PDB entry 6JQN | electron microscopy, 3.10 A resolution | chains C and D of the 6 polymer chains in the assembly

# Chain C (and D)
Molecule: Bifunctional protein PaaZ
Source organism: Escherichia coli K-12
Notes: EC 3.3.2.12; chain D of this document is another copy of the same molecule, construct and numbering; everything in this record applies to it too
UniProt: P77455 (PAAZ_ECOLI); residues 2-681 here = UniProt positions 2-681
Amino-acid sequence (688 residues; numbered -6 to 681; the number before each row is that of its first residue; numbers below 1 keep their minus sign (Met-6 is residue -6)):
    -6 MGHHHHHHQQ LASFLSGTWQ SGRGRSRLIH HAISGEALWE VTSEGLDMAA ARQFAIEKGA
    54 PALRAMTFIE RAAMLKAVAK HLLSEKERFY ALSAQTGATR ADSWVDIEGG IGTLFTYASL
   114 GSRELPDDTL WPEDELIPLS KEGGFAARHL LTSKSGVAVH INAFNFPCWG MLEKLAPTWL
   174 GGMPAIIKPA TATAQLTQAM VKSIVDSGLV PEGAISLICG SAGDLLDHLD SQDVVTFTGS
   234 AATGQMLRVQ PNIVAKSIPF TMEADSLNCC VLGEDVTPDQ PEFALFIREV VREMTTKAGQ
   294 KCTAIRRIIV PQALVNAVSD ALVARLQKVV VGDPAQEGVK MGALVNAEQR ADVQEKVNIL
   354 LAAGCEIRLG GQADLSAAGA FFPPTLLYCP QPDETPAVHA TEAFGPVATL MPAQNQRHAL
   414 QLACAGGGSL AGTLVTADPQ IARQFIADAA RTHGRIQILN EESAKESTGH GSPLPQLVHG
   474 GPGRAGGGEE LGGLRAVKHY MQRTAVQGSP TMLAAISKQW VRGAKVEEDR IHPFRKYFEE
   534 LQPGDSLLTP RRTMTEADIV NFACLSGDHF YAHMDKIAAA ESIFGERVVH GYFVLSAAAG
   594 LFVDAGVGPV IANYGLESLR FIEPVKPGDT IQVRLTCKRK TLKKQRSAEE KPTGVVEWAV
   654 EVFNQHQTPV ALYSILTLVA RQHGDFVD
Not modelled in the structure: -6 to 1, 680-681
Construct notes: initiating methionine (-6); expression tag (-5 to 1)
Small-molecule neighbours:
  - octanoyl-coenzyme A (CO8), molecule 1: Arg116, Phe527, Ala592, Phe595, Val596, Val603, Ile604, Ala605, Asn606, Tyr607, Lys636, Ile668, Thr670, Leu671
  - octanoyl-coenzyme A (CO8), molecule 2: Asp561, Phe563, His566, Ile576, Phe577, Val581, Val582, His583, Gly584, Tyr585, Arg613, Phe614, Ile615, Glu616, Pro617, Leu665
  - NADP (NAP; NADP nicotinamide-adenine-dinucleotide phosphate): Arg20, Ile154, Asn155, Ala156, Phe157, Asn158, Lys181, Pro182, Ala183, Thr184, Ala185, Phe230, Thr231, Gly232, Ser233, Thr236, Leu240, Glu256, Ala257, Asp258, Ser259, Cys295, Gln342, Glu395, Phe397, Leu423, His472, Ala478
From the paper describing this entry:
  - binding site for NADP: Ala257, Cys295, His472
  - binding site for octanoyl-coenzyme A: His566, Phe577, Tyr607, Arg613, Pro617, Lys636
  - catalytic residues: Glu256, Cys295, Asp561, His566 (citing earlier work)
  - mutagenesis - K69A, R613A, K636A: decreased growth
  - mutagenesis - C295A: abolished growth in response to PA as the sole carbon source
  - mutagenesis - K69A: unchanged stability

# Chain C / chain D interface
Contacting residue pairs (254):
  Arg57(C) with Arg444(D)
  Asp121(C) with Arg436(D), salt bridge
  Leu123(C) with Arg436(D); Ile439(D), hydrophobic
  Glu126(C) with Arg488(D), salt bridge
  Asp127(C) with Arg488(D), salt bridge
  Ile130(C) with Gln469(D); Leu470(D), hydrophobic
  Leu132(C) with Leu467(D), hydrophobic; Gln469(D); Leu470(D), hydrophobic
  Ser133(C) with Glu459(D)
  Lys134(C) with Glu459(D), hydrogen bond (backbone-side chain)
  Glu135(C) with Glu459(D), hydrogen bond (backbone-side chain)
  Gly137(C) with Glu455(D); Ser456(D)
  Phe138(C) with Ser456(D); Glu459(D); Ser460(D); Thr461(D)
  Ala140(C) with Leu470(D), hydrophobic
  His142(C) with Gln469(D); Leu470(D); Val471(D), hydrogen bond (side chain-backbone); Arg488(D)
  Thr145(C) with Ala443(D), hydrogen bond (side chain-backbone); Arg444(D)
  Ser146(C) with Arg444(D), hydrogen bond (backbone-side chain)
  Ser148(C) with Arg444(D)
  Ser224(C) with Gly476(D)
  Gln225(C) with Arg444(D), hydrogen bond (side chain-backbone); Thr445(D)
  Gln238(C) with Val247(D), hydrogen bond (side chain-backbone); Ala248(D), hydrogen bond (side chain-backbone); Ser250(D)
  Arg241(C) with Ile246(D); Val247(D); Ser250(D)
  Val242(C) with Val242(D), hydrophobic; Val247(D), hydrophobic
  Val247(C) with Gln238(D), hydrogen bond (backbone-side chain); Arg241(D); Val242(D), hydrophobic
  Ala248(C) with Gln238(D), hydrogen bond (backbone-side chain)
  Lys249(C) with Gly476(D)
  Ser250(C) with Gln238(D); Arg241(D); Met255(D); Gly476(D); Gly479(D)
  Met255(C) with Ser250(D)
  Gly420(C) with Ser224(D)
  Pro432(C) with Met505(D), hydrophobic; Ala508(D), hydrophobic
  Ala435(C) with Met505(D), hydrophobic
  Arg436(C) with Asp121(D), salt bridge; Leu123(D); Ala508(D); Ile509(D), hydrogen bond (side chain-backbone); Lys511(D)
  Ile439(C) with Leu123(D), hydrophobic; Ile509(D), hydrophobic
  Ala443(C) with Thr145(D), hydrogen bond (backbone-side chain); Gln495(D); Thr497(D), hydrogen bond (backbone-side chain)
  Arg444(C) with Arg57(D); Thr145(D); Ser146(D), hydrogen bond (side chain-backbone); Gln225(D), hydrogen bond (backbone-side chain); Gln495(D)
  Thr445(C) with Gln225(D)
  His446(C) with Thr497(D), hydrogen bond (backbone-side chain)
  Gly447(C) with Arg496(D); Thr497(D); Ala498(D), hydrogen bond (backbone-backbone)
  Arg448(C) with Ala498(D); Gln500(D)
  Ile449(C) with Thr497(D); Ala498(D), hydrogen bond (backbone-backbone); Val499(D); Gln500(D), hydrogen bond (backbone-backbone)
  Gln450(C) with Phe138(D); Gln500(D)
  Ile451(C) with Gln500(D), hydrogen bond (backbone-backbone); Gly501(D); Met505(D), hydrophobic; Ile509(D), hydrophobic
  Asn453(C) with Ser502(D), hydrogen bond; Met505(D)
  Glu455(C) with Thr504(D)
  Ser456(C) with Gly137(D); Phe138(D); Ser502(D)
  Glu459(C) with Ser133(D); Lys134(D), hydrogen bond (side chain-backbone); Glu135(D), hydrogen bond (side chain-backbone); Phe138(D)
  Ser460(C) with Phe138(D)
  Thr461(C) with Phe138(D)
  Leu467(C) with Leu132(D), hydrophobic; Gln500(D)
  Gln469(C) with Ile130(D); Leu132(D); His142(D)
  Leu470(C) with Ile130(D), hydrophobic; Leu132(D), hydrophobic; Ala140(D), hydrophobic; His142(D); Ala498(D), hydrophobic; Gln500(D)
  Val471(C) with His142(D), hydrogen bond (backbone-side chain); Arg496(D); Ala498(D)
  Pro475(C) with Gln495(D)
  Gly476(C) with Ser224(D); Lys249(D); Ser250(D)
  Gly479(C) with Ser250(D)
  Glu482(C) with Gln495(D); Arg496(D), salt bridge
  Arg488(C) with Glu126(D), salt bridge; Asp127(D), salt bridge; His142(D); Arg496(D)
  Gln495(C) with Ala443(D); Arg444(D); Pro475(D)
  Arg496(C) with Gly447(D); Val471(D); Glu482(D), salt bridge; Arg488(D)
  Thr497(C) with Ala443(D), hydrogen bond (side chain-backbone); His446(D), hydrogen bond (side chain-backbone); Gly447(D); Arg448(D); Ile449(D)
  Ala498(C) with Gly447(D), hydrogen bond (backbone-backbone); Arg448(D); Ile449(D), hydrogen bond (backbone-backbone); Leu470(D), hydrophobic; Val471(D)
  Val499(C) with Ile449(D)
  Gln500(C) with Arg448(D); Ile449(D), hydrogen bond (backbone-backbone); Gln450(D); Ile451(D), hydrogen bond (backbone-backbone); Gly462(D); Leu467(D); Leu470(D)
  Gly501(C) with Ile451(D)
  Ser502(C) with Asn453(D), hydrogen bond; Glu455(D)
  Thr504(C) with Glu455(D)
  Met505(C) with Thr429(D); Pro432(D), hydrophobic; Ala435(D), hydrophobic; Ile451(D), hydrophobic; Asn453(D)
  Ala508(C) with Pro432(D), hydrophobic; Arg436(D)
  Ile509(C) with Ala435(D); Arg436(D), hydrogen bond (backbone-side chain); Ile439(D), hydrophobic; Ile451(D), hydrophobic
  Lys511(C) with Arg436(D)
  Arg545(C) with Leu558(D), hydrogen bond (side chain-backbone); Ser559(D), hydrogen bond (side chain-backbone)
  Asn554(C) with Leu558(D)
  Phe555(C) with Leu558(D), hydrophobic; Ser589(D)
  Leu558(C) with Arg545(D), hydrogen bond (backbone-side chain); Asn554(D); Phe555(D), hydrophobic; Leu558(D), hydrophobic; Phe586(D), hydrophobic
  Ser559(C) with Arg545(D), hydrogen bond (backbone-side chain); Ser589(D); Ala590(D); Gly593(D)
  Gly560(C) with Gly593(D)
  Asp561(C) with Ala592(D); Gly593(D); Val596(D)
  His562(C) with Ala598(D)
  Phe563(C) with Val596(D), hydrophobic; Asp597(D); Val603(D); Ile604(D)
  Tyr564(C) with Ala598(D); Gly599(D); Val600(D), hydrophobic; Val603(D), hydrogen bond (side chain-backbone)
  Ala571(C) with Val600(D), hydrophobic
  Ile576(C) with Ile604(D), hydrophobic
  Phe577(C) with Ile604(D)
  Tyr585(C) with Leu588(D); Ser589(D); Ala592(D), hydrophobic; Leu609(D); Ile668(D)
  Phe586(C) with Leu558(D), hydrophobic
  Leu588(C) with Tyr585(D); Leu588(D), hydrophobic
  Ser589(C) with Phe555(D); Ser559(D); Tyr585(D)
  Ala590(C) with Ser559(D)
  Ala592(C) with Asp561(D); Tyr585(D), hydrophobic
  Gly593(C) with Ser559(D); Gly560(D); Asp561(D)
  Val596(C) with Asp561(D); Phe563(D), hydrophobic
  Asp597(C) with Phe563(D)
  Ala598(C) with His562(D); Tyr564(D), hydrogen bond (backbone-backbone)
  Gly599(C) with Tyr564(D)
  Val600(C) with Tyr564(D), hydrophobic; Ala571(D), hydrophobic
  Gly601(C) with Tyr564(D)
  Val603(C) with Phe563(D); Tyr564(D), hydrogen bond (backbone-side chain)
  Ile604(C) with Phe563(D); Ile576(D), hydrophobic; Phe577(D)
  Ala605(C) with Phe577(D), hydrophobic
  Asn606(C) with Tyr585(D); Phe614(D)
  Tyr607(C) with Arg613(D); Phe614(D)
  Gly608(C) with Leu612(D); Arg613(D); Phe614(D)
  Leu609(C) with Tyr585(D); Ser611(D); Leu612(D), hydrogen bond (backbone-backbone); Arg613(D)
  Glu610(C) with Glu610(D); Ser611(D); Arg613(D), salt bridge
  Ser611(C) with Glu610(D)
  Leu612(C) with Gly608(D); Leu609(D), hydrogen bond (backbone-backbone)
  Arg613(C) with Tyr607(D); Gly608(D); Leu609(D), hydrogen bond (side chain-backbone); Glu610(D), salt bridge; Leu669(D)
  Phe614(C) with Asn606(D); Tyr607(D); Gly608(D)
  Ile668(C) with Tyr585(D)
  Leu669(C) with Arg613(D)
Other interface residues (no listed pair), chain C (121 interface residues in all): Pro131, Gly136, Lys147, Ile246, Ala430, Ala440, Gly462, Ser465, Gly473, Gly474, Gly584, Tyr666
Other interface residues (no listed pair), chain D (121 interface residues in all): Thr122, Gly136, Lys147, Ser148, Gly420, Ala430, Asp431, Ala440, Ser465, Gly473, Gly601, Ala605, Tyr666

# Overview
The chain C/chain D interface involves 121 residues from each chain, with 42 hydrogen bonds and 10 salt
bridges. Polar contacts include Asp121(C)-Arg436(D), Glu126(C)-Arg488(D) and Asp127(C)-Arg488(D). Bound to
chain C: NADP and octanoyl-coenzyme A. The paper reports catalytic residues Glu256(C), Cys295(C) and Asp561(C)
among others; K69A, R613A and K636A of chain C reduce growth.
Both chains are Bifunctional protein PaaZ (Escherichia coli K-12). Entry 6JQN (Structure of PaaZ, a
bifunctional enzyme in complex with NADP+ and OCoA) was determined by electron microscopy, deposited together
with 6JQL, 6JQM and 6JQO.
